Entry 7EH1 (X-ray diffraction, 2.90 A resolution); this record covers chains C and H of the 9 polymer chains in the assembly.

== Chain C ==
Molecule: DNA-directed RNA polymerase subunit beta
From: Thermus thermophilus HB8
Notes: EC 2.7.7.6
Reference sequence: Q8RQE9 (RPOB_THET8); residues 1-1119 here = UniProt positions 1-1119
Amino-acid sequence (1119 residues; numbered 1 to 1119; the number before each row is that of its first residue):
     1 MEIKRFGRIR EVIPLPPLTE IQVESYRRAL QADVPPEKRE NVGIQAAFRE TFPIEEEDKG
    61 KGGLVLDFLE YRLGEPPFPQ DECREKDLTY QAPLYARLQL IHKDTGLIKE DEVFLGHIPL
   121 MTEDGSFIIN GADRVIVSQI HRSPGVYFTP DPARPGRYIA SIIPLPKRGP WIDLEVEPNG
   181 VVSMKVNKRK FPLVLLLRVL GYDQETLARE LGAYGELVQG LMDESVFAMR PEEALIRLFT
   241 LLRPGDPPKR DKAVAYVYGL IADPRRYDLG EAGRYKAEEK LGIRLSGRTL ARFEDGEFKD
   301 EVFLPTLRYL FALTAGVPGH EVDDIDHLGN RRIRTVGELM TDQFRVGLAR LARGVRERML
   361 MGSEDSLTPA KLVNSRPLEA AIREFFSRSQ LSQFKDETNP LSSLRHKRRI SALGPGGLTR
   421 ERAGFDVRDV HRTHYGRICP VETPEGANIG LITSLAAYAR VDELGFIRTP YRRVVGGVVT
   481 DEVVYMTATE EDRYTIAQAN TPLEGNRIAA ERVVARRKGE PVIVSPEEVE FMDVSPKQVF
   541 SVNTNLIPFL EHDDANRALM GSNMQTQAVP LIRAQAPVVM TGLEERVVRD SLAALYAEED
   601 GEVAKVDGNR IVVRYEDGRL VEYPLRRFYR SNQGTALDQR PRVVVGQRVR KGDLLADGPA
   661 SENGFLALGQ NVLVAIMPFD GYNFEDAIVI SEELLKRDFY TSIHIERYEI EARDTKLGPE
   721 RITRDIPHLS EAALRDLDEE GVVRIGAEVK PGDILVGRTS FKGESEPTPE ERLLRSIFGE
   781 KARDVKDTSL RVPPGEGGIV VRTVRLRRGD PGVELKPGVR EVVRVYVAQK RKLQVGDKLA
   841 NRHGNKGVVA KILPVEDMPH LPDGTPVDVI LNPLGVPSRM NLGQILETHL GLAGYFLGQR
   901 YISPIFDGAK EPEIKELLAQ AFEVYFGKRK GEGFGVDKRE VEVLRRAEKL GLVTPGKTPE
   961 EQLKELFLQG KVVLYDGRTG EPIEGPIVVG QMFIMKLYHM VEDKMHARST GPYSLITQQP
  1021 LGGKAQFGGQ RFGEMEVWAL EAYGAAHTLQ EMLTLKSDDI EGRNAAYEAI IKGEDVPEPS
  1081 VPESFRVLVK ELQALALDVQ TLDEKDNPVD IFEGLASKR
Unresolved in the structure: 57-62, 1119

== Chain H ==
Molecule: 19-nt DNA strand
Sequence (19 nucleotides; numbered 1 to 19; the number before each row is that of its first residue):
     1 CCTGCATCCG TGAGCCAAG
Unresolved in the structure: 1-2

== How chain C and chain H interact ==
Pairs across the interface (7):
  Gly1023(C) - DA18(H)  phosphate contact
  Lys1024(C) - DA18(H)  hydrogen bond to the phosphate
  Gln1030(C) - DA17(H)  phosphate contact
  Arg1031(C) - DC16(H)  salt bridge to the phosphate
  Arg1031(C) - DA17(H)  hydrogen bond to the phosphate
  Gly1033(C) - DC16(H)  phosphate contact
  Met1035(C) - DC15(H)  sugar contact
Other interface residues (no listed pair), chain C (7 interface residues in all): Glu421
Other interface residues (no listed pair), chain H (5 interface residues in all): DA13

== Overview ==
Chain C and chain H form an interface of 7 and 5 residues respectively; the contacts include 2 hydrogen bonds
and 1 salt bridge. Polar contacts include Lys1024(C)-DA18(H), Arg1031(C)-DA17(H) and Arg1031(C)-DC16(H).
Chain C is DNA-directed RNA polymerase subunit beta (Thermus thermophilus HB8) and chain H is a 19-nt DNA
strand; the structure, Thermus thermophilus transcription initiation complex containing a template-strand
purine at position TSS-2, GpG RNA primer, and ..., was determined by X-ray diffraction (same publication as
7EH0 and 7EH2).
